Entry 5O9L (X-ray diffraction, 1.75 A resolution); this record covers chain A.

== Chain A ==
Molecule: Translationally-controlled tumor protein
Organism: Homo sapiens
Reference sequence: P13693 (TCTP_HUMAN); numbering as in UniProt (aligned over 1-172)
Amino-acid sequence (180 residues; numbered 1 to 180; the number before each row is that of its first residue):
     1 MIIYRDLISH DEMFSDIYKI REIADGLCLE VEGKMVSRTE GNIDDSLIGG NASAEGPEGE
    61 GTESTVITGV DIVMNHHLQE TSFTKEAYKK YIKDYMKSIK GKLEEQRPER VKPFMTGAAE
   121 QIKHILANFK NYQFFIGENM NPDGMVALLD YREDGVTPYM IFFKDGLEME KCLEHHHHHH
Not modelled in the structure: 42-61
Sequence notes: expression tag (173-180)
Swiss-Prot annotation at these positions:
  - modified residue (Phosphoserine): Ser-46, Ser-53, Ser-64
From the paper describing this entry:
  - interface residues: Glu-40, Thr-65, Gln-79, Glu-80, Ser-82, Asn-139, Met-140, Pro-142

== Overview ==
The paper reports interface residues Glu-40, Thr-65 and Gln-79 among others.
Chain A is Translationally-controlled tumor protein (Homo sapiens); the structure, Crystal structure of human
Histamine-Releasing Factor (HRF/TCTP), was determined by X-ray diffraction, deposited together with 5O9K and
5O9M.
